8FWM - chains p and AS of the 15 polymer chains in the assembly; structure by electron microscopy, 3.49 A resolution.

Chain p:
Molecule: Tail sheath protein
Organism: Agrobacterium phage Milano
UniProtKB: A0A482MFS8 (A0A482MFS8_9CAUD); numbering as in UniProt (aligned over 1-503)
Chain sequence (503 residues; numbered 1 to 503; the number before each row is that of its first residue):
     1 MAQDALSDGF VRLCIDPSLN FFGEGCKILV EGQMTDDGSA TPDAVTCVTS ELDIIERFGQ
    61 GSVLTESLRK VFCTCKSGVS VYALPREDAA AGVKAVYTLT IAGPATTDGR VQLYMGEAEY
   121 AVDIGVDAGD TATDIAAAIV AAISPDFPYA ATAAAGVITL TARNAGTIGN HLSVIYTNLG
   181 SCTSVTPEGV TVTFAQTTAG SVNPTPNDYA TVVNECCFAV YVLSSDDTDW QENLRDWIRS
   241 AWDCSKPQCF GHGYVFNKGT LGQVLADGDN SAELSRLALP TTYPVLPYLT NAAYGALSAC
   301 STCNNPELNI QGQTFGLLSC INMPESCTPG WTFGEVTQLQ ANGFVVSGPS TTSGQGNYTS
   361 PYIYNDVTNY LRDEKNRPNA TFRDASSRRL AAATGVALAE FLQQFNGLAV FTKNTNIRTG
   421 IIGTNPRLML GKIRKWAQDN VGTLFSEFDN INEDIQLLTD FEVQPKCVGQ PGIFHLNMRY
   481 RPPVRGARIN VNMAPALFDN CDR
Not modelled in the structure: 1-3, 90-200, 348-362, 499-503
Cystine bridges: C26-C303, C73-C320, C75-C300, C217-C249

Chain AS:
Molecule: Tail-terminator protein, gp18
Organism: Agrobacterium phage Milano
UniProtKB: A0A482MF73 (A0A482MF73_9CAUD); residue numbers follow UniProt; this construct covers 1-178
Chain sequence (178 residues; numbered 1 to 178; the number before each row is that of its first residue):
     1 METKLTYGNR VTLPEFAKYI VAPAFHEIEG RAIPVTGVDD DASGTQATKL PFVLVGLRQG
    61 DTSGPATIAG NSTINLRDDF IVEFNMKKER YRDRKGGETP FFSYYDYESI RDRLFNSMIE
   121 FSGEHGITFE FVSLDISTEG DVVYIEFRFR QNYEWCETVR EADTTIEAGR FSINLQGC
Not modelled in the structure: 1-4, 176-178

How chain p and chain AS interact:
Pairs across the interface - 43 pairs, chain p then chain AS:
  K246(p) - F171(AS)
  K246(p) - S172(AS)
  L398(p) - N174(AS)
  F405(p) - E167(AS)
  F405(p) - A168(AS)
  N406(p) - A168(AS)
  G407(p) - I166(AS)
  G407(p) - E167(AS)
  G407(p) - A168(AS)
  L408(p) - E167(AS)
  A409(p) - D163(AS)
  A409(p) - T165(AS)
  V410(p) - T164(AS)  hydrogen bond (backbone-side chain)
  V410(p) - T165(AS)  hydrogen bond (backbone-side chain)
  V410(p) - E167(AS)
  F411(p) - D163(AS)
  F411(p) - T164(AS)  hydrogen bond (backbone-side chain)
  T412(p) - T164(AS)  hydrogen bond (backbone-side chain)
  K413(p) - T164(AS)  hydrogen bond (side chain-backbone)
  N416(p) - A69(AS)
  R418(p) - R160(AS)
  R418(p) - E161(AS)  hydrogen bond (side chain-backbone)
  R418(p) - D163(AS)  salt bridge
  T419(p) - G70(AS)
  T419(p) - N71(AS)
  I421(p) - D163(AS)
  M429(p) - R170(AS)
  L457(p) - R170(AS)
  P471(p) - T165(AS)
  G472(p) - G169(AS)
  F474(p) - E167(AS)
  F474(p) - R170(AS)
  F474(p) - F171(AS)
  H475(p) - F171(AS)
  L476(p) - F171(AS)
  L476(p) - S172(AS)
  L476(p) - I173(AS)  hydrogen bond (backbone-backbone)
  N477(p) - I173(AS)
  M478(p) - I173(AS)  hydrogen bond (backbone-backbone)
  M478(p) - N174(AS)  hydrogen bond
  M478(p) - L175(AS)
  R479(p) - L175(AS)
  Y480(p) - L175(AS)  hydrogen bond (backbone-backbone)
Other interface residues (no listed pair), chain p (27 interface residues in all): L402
Other interface residues (no listed pair), chain AS (19 interface residues in all): A162

Summary:
27 residues of chain p face 19 of chain AS across their interface, with 10 hydrogen bonds and 1 salt bridge.
Polar pairs include R418(p)-D163(AS), V410(p)-T164(AS) and V410(p)-T165(AS).
Here chain p is Tail sheath protein and chain AS is Tail-terminator protein, gp18, both from Agrobacterium
phage Milano. Entry 8FWM (Structure of tail-neck junction of Agrobacterium phage Milano) was determined by
electron microscopy (same publication as 8FWE, 8FWG, 8FXP and 8FXR).
